PDB entry 9JHS | electron microscopy, 5.02 A resolution (low resolution: residue-level contacts below are approximate; hydrogen-bond / salt-bridge calls are withheld) | chains E and F of the 4 polymer chains in the assembly

[Chain E]
Protein: Insulin receptor
From: Homo sapiens
Notes: EC 2.7.10.1
UniProtKB: P06213 (INSR_HUMAN); the construct has insertions or renumbered stretches relative to UniProt, so the offset changes along the chain: 1-655 = UniProt 28-682; 756-907 = UniProt 795-946
Chain sequence (919 residues; each row starts with the number of its first residue; note: 100 numbers in that range are skipped by the numbering (no residue carries them; nothing is unmodelled there); a row labelled like 655A-655Z holds insertion residues (655A, then the next letters in order)):
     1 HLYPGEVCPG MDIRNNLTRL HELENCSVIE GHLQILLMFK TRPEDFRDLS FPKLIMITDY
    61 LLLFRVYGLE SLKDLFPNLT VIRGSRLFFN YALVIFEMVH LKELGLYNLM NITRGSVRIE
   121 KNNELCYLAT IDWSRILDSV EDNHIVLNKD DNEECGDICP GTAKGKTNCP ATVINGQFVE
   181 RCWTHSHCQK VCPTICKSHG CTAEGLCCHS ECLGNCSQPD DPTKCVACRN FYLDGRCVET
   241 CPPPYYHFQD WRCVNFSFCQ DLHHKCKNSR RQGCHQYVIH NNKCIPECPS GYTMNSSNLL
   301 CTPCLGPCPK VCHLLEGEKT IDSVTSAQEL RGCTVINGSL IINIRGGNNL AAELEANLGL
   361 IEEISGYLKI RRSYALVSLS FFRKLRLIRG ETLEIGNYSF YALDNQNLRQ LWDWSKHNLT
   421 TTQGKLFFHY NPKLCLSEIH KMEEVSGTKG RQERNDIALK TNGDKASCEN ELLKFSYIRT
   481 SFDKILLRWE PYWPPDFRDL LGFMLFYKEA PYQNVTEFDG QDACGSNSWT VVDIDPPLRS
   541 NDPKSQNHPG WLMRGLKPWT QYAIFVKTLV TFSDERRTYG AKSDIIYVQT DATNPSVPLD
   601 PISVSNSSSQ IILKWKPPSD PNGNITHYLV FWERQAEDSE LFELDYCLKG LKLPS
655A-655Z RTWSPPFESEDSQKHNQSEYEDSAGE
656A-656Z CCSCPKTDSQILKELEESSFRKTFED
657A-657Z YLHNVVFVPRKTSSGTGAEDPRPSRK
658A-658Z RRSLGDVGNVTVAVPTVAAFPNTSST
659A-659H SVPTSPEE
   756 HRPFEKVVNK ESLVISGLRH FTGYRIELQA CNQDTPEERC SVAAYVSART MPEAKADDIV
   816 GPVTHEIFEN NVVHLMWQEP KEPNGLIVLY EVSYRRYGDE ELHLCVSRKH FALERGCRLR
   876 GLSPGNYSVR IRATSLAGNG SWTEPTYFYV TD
Disordered / not traced: 161-168, 655A-655Z, 656A-656Z, 657A-657Z, 658A-658Z, 659A-659H
Cystine bridges: Cys8-Cys26, Cys126-Cys155, Cys159-Cys182, Cys169-Cys188, Cys192-Cys201, Cys196-Cys207, Cys208-Cys216, Cys212-Cys225, Cys228-Cys237, Cys241-Cys253, Cys259-Cys284, Cys266-Cys274, Cys288-Cys301, Cys304-Cys308, Cys312-Cys333, Cys435-Cys468, Cys647-Cys860, Cys786-Cys795
Differences from the reference sequence: conflict His144 (Tyr171 in P06213), Thr421 (Ile448 in P06213), Lys465 (Gln492 in P06213)
UniProt features mapped onto this chain:
  - region: Glu656Y, Asp656Z, Tyr657A, Leu657B, His657C, Asn657D, Val657E, Val657F, Phe657G (Insulin-binding)
  - site: Phe39 (Insulin-binding)
  - modified residue: Ser373 (Phosphoserine), Tyr374 (Phosphotyrosine), Ser380 (Phosphoserine)
  - glycosylation (N-linked (GlcNAc...) asparagine): Asn16, Asn25, Asn78, Asn111, Asn215, Asn255, Asn295, Asn337, Asn397, Asn418, Asn514, Asn606, Asn624, Asn655P, Asn658I, Asn658V, Asn881, Asn894
From the paper describing this entry:
  - self-association interface (contacts with another copy of this molecule); pairs are residue here / residue on that copy: Cys524-Cys524 (disulfide)

[Chain F]
Protein: Insulin receptor
From: Homo sapiens
Notes: EC 2.7.10.1
UniProtKB: P06213 (INSR_HUMAN); the construct has insertions or renumbered stretches relative to UniProt, so the offset changes along the chain: 1-649 = UniProt 28-676; 756-907 = UniProt 795-946
Chain sequence (919 residues; row label = number of the first residue in the row; note: 106 numbers in that range are skipped by the numbering (no residue carries them; nothing is unmodelled there); a row labelled like 649A-649Z holds insertion residues (649A, then the next letters in order)):
     1 HLYPGEVCPG MDIRNNLTRL HELENCSVIE GHLQILLMFK TRPEDFRDLS FPKLIMITDY
    61 LLLFRVYGLE SLKDLFPNLT VIRGSRLFFN YALVIFEMVH LKELGLYNLM NITRGSVRIE
   121 KNNELCYLAT IDWSRILDSV EDNHIVLNKD DNEECGDICP GTAKGKTNCP ATVINGQFVE
   181 RCWTHSHCQK VCPTICKSHG CTAEGLCCHS ECLGNCSQPD DPTKCVACRN FYLDGRCVET
   241 CPPPYYHFQD WRCVNFSFCQ DLHHKCKNSR RQGCHQYVIH NNKCIPECPS GYTMNSSNLL
   301 CTPCLGPCPK VCHLLEGEKT IDSVTSAQEL RGCTVINGSL IINIRGGNNL AAELEANLGL
   361 IEEISGYLKI RRSYALVSLS FFRKLRLIRG ETLEIGNYSF YALDNQNLRQ LWDWSKHNLT
   421 TTQGKLFFHY NPKLCLSEIH KMEEVSGTKG RQERNDIALK TNGDKASCEN ELLKFSYIRT
   481 SFDKILLRWE PYWPPDFRDL LGFMLFYKEA PYQNVTEFDG QDACGSNSWT VVDIDPPLRS
   541 NDPKSQNHPG WLMRGLKPWT QYAIFVKTLV TFSDERRTYG AKSDIIYVQT DATNPSVPLD
   601 PISVSNSSSQ IILKWKPPSD PNGNITHYLV FWERQAEDSE LFELDYCLK
649A-649Z GLKLPSRTWSPPFESEDSQKHNQSEY
650A-650Z EDSAGECCSCPKTDSQILKELEESSF
651A-651Z RKTFEDYLHNVVFVPRKTSSGTGAED
652A-652Z PRPSRKRRSLGDVGNVTVAVPTVAAF
653A-653N PNTSSTSVPTSPEE
   756 HRPFEKVVNK ESLVISGLRH FTGYRIELQA CNQDTPEERC SVAAYVSART MPEAKADDIV
   816 GPVTHEIFEN NVVHLMWQEP KEPNGLIVLY EVSYRRYGDE ELHLCVSRKH FALERGCRLR
   876 GLSPGNYSVR IRATSLAGNG SWTEPTYFYV TD
Disordered / not traced: 161-168, 649A-649Z, 650A-650Z, 651A-651Z, 652A-652Z, 653A-653N
Cystine bridges: Cys8-Cys26, Cys126-Cys155, Cys159-Cys182, Cys169-Cys188, Cys192-Cys201, Cys196-Cys207, Cys208-Cys216, Cys212-Cys225, Cys228-Cys237, Cys241-Cys253, Cys259-Cys284, Cys266-Cys274, Cys288-Cys301, Cys304-Cys308, Cys312-Cys333, Cys435-Cys468, Cys647-Cys860, Cys786-Cys795
Differences from the reference sequence: conflict His144 (Tyr171 in P06213), Thr421 (Ile448 in P06213), Lys465 (Gln492 in P06213)
UniProt features mapped onto this chain:
  - region: Glu651E, Asp651F, Tyr651G, Leu651H, His651I, Asn651J, Val651K, Val651L, Phe651M (Insulin-binding)
  - site: Phe39 (Insulin-binding)
  - modified residue: Ser373 (Phosphoserine), Tyr374 (Phosphotyrosine), Ser380 (Phosphoserine)
  - glycosylation (N-linked (GlcNAc...) asparagine): Asn16, Asn25, Asn78, Asn111, Asn215, Asn255, Asn295, Asn337, Asn397, Asn418, Asn514, Asn606, Asn624, Asn649V, Asn652O, Asn653B, Asn881, Asn894

[Interface between chain E and chain F]
Residue-residue contacts - 9 pairs, chain E then chain F:
  Arg345(E) with Lys465(F)
  Gly346(E) with Asp522(F)
  Gly347(E) with Asp522(F)
  Tyr374(E) with Tyr374(F); Gln406(F); Asn407(F)
  Asn407(E) with Tyr374(F)
  Lys465(E) with Arg345(F)
  Cys524(E) with Cys524(F), disulfide
Other interface residues (no listed pair), chain E (9 interface residues in all): Ala375, Asp522
Other interface residues (no listed pair), chain F (10 interface residues in all): Gly347, Arg372, Phe572
Disulfides between the chains: Cys524(E)-Cys524(F)
Interface features reported in the paper:
  - specific contacts: Cys524(E)-Cys524(F) (covalent link)

[Overview]
Chain E and chain F form an interface of 9 and 10 residues respectively; the contacts include 1 disulfide
bond. The paper describes a contact between Cys524(E) and Cys524(F). From the paper: a self-association
interface involving Cys524(E).
Both chains are Insulin receptor (Homo sapiens). Entry 9JHS (Human insulin receptor bound with A62-dimer,
arrowhead conformation) was determined by electron microscopy (same publication as 9JF9 and 9JFD).
